7L0S - chains C and D of the 5 polymer chains in the assembly; structure by electron microscopy, 4.50 A resolution (low resolution: residue-level contacts below are approximate; hydrogen-bond / salt-bridge calls are withheld).

[Chain C]
Name: Neurotensin receptor type 1
From: Rattus norvegicus
Reference sequence: P20789 (NTR1_RAT); residue numbers follow UniProt; this construct covers 50-272, 291-390
Sequence (336 residues; numbered 46 to 399; 18 numbers in that range are skipped by the numbering (no residue carries them; nothing is unmodelled there); the number before each row is that of its first residue):
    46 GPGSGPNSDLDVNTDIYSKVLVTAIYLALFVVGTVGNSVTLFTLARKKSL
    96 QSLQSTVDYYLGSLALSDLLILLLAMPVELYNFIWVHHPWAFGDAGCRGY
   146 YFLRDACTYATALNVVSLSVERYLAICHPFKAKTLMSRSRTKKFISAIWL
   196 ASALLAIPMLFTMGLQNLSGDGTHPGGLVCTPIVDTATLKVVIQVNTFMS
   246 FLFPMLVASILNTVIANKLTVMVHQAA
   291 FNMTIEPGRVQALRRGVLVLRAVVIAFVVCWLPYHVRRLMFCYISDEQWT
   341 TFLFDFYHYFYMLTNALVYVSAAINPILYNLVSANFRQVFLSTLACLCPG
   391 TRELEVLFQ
Disordered / not traced: 46-51, 92-98, 291, 386-399
Disulfide bonds: Cys-142/Cys-225
Construct notes: expression tag (46-49, 391-399); engineered mutation Leu-86 (Ala in P20789), Asp-103 (His in P20789), Tyr-105 (His in P20789), Val-161 (Ala in P20789), Leu-213 (Arg in P20789), Leu-234 (Val in P20789), Ala-253 (Ile in P20789), Arg-305 (His in P20789), Val-358 (Phe in P20789), Ala-362 (Ser in P20789)
Swiss-Prot annotation at these positions:
  - region: Val-326 to Tyr-349 (Neurotensin binding)
  - lipidation (S-palmitoyl cysteine): Cys-386, Cys-388
  - mutagenesis: Glu-166 (E166A: Abolishes signaling via G-proteins; when associated with A-310 and A-358), Leu-310 (L310A: Abolishes signaling via G-proteins; when associated with A-166 and A-358)
Reported in the primary citation:
  - mutagenesis - R167L: abolished signaling

[Chain D]
Name: Neurotensin
From: Rattus norvegicus
Reference sequence: P20068 (NEUT_RAT); residues 8-13 here correspond to UniProt positions 157-162 (UniProt number = residue number + 149)
Sequence (10 residues; numbered 4 to 13; the number before each row is that of its first residue):
     4 GPGGRRPYIL
Disordered / not traced: 4-7
Construct notes: expression tag (4-7)
Swiss-Prot annotation at these positions:
  - site (Cleavage): Pro-10, Tyr-11, Tyr-11, Ile-12

[How chain C and chain D interact]
Contacting residue pairs (31; chain C residue first):
  Asp-54(C) / Arg-8(D)
  Leu-55(C) / Tyr-11(D)
  Phe-128(C) / Ile-12(D)
  His-132(C) / Tyr-11(D)
  His-133(C) / Tyr-11(D)
  Tyr-146(C) / Leu-13(D)
  Met-208(C) / Leu-13(D)
  Val-224(C) / Tyr-11(D)
  Cys-225(C) / Tyr-11(D)
  Pro-227(C) / Leu-13(D)
  Ile-238(C) / Leu-13(D)
  Arg-327(C) / Leu-13(D)
  Arg-328(C) / Leu-13(D)
  Phe-331(C) / Arg-9(D)
  Phe-331(C) / Pro-10(D)
  Phe-331(C) / Ile-12(D)
  Phe-331(C) / Leu-13(D)
  Ile-334(C) / Arg-9(D)
  Ser-335(C) / Arg-9(D)
  Asp-336(C) / Arg-8(D)
  Asp-336(C) / Arg-9(D)
  Trp-339(C) / Arg-8(D)
  Trp-339(C) / Arg-9(D)
  Trp-339(C) / Pro-10(D)
  Phe-344(C) / Arg-9(D)
  Phe-344(C) / Pro-10(D)
  Tyr-347(C) / Pro-10(D)
  Tyr-347(C) / Ile-12(D)
  His-348(C) / Pro-10(D)
  Tyr-351(C) / Ile-12(D)
  Tyr-351(C) / Leu-13(D)
Also at the interface, not in a pair above, chain C (23 interface residues in all): Thr-226

[In short]
23 residues of chain C and 6 residues of chain D are in contact. From UniProt: 2 mutagenesis sites on chain C.
From the paper: R167L of chain C abolishes signaling.
Chain C is Neurotensin receptor type 1 and chain D is Neurotensin, both from Rattus norvegicus; the structure,
Structure of NTS-NTSR1-Gi complex in lipid nanodisc, noncanonical state, with AHD, was determined by electron
microscopy, deposited together with 7L0P, 7L0Q and 7L0R.
